Entry 9B7X (electron microscopy, 2.76 A resolution); this record covers chains C and H of the 8 polymer chains in the assembly.

Chain C:
Name: Capsid protein VP1
From: Adeno-associated virus
UniProt: Q6JC40 (Q6JC40_9VIRU); numbering as in UniProt (aligned over 1-736)
Chain sequence (736 residues; each row starts with the number of its first residue):
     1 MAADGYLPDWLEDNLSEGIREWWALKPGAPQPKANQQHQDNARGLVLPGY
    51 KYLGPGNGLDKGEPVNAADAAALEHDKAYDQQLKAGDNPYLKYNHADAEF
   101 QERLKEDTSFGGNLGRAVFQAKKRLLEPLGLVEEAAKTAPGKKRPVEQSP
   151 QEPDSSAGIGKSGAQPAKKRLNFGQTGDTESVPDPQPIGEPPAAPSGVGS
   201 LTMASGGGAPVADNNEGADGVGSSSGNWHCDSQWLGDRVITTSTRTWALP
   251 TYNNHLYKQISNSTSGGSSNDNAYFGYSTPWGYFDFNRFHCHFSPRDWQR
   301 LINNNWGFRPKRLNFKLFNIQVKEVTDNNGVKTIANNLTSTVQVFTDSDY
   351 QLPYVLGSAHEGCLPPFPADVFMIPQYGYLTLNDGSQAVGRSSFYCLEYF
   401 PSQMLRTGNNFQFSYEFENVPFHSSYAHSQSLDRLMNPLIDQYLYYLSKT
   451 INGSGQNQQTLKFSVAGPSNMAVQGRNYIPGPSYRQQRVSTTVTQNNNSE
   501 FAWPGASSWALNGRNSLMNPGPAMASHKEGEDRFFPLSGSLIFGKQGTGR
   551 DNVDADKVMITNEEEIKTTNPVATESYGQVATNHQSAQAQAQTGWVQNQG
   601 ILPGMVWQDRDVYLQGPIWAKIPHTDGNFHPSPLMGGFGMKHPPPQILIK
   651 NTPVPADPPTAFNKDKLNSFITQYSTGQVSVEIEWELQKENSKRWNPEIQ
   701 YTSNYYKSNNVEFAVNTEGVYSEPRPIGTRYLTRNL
Disordered / not traced: 1-218, 656-667
Metal / ion sites: Ca2+: Asn562, Glu565
Reported in the primary citation:
  - conformationally variable residues (side-chain flip): Asn704 to Lys707

Chain H:
Name: Fab3-7 heavy chain
From: Homo sapiens
Chain sequence (129 residues; row label = number of the first residue in the row):
    20 QVQLQESGPGLVKPSETLSLTCTVSGGSISNYYWNWIRQPPGKGLEWIGY
    70 VHYSGSTNYNPSLKSRVSVSVDTSKNQFSLNLGSVTAADTAVYYCARQSR
   120 SYYNEVITDPKYNFDYWGQGTLVTVSSAS
Disulfide bonds: Cys41-Cys114

Interface between chain C and chain H:
Residue-residue contacts - 34 pairs, chain C then chain H:
  Thr491(C) - Ile126(H)
  Thr491(C) - Thr127(H)
  Thr491(C) - Asp128(H)
  Thr492(C) - Asn77(H)
  Thr492(C) - Asp128(H)
  Gln495(C) - Thr76(H)
  Ser526(C) - Ile126(H)
  Gly530(C) - His71(H)
  Gly530(C) - Tyr72(H)  hydrogen bond (backbone-side chain)
  Gly530(C) - Ser73(H)  hydrogen bond (backbone-side chain)
  Asp532(C) - Ile126(H)
  Arg533(C) - Ser75(H)  hydrogen bond
  Arg533(C) - Ile126(H)
  Phe534(C) - Ile126(H)
  Phe535(C) - Ile126(H)  hydrophobic
  Met559(C) - Val125(H)  hydrophobic
  Ile560(C) - Val125(H)
  Ile560(C) - Ile126(H)  hydrogen bond (backbone-backbone)
  Thr561(C) - Glu124(H)
  Thr561(C) - Ile126(H)
  Asn562(C) - Asn123(H)  hydrogen bond (side chain-backbone)
  Asn562(C) - Glu124(H)  hydrogen bond (side chain-backbone)
  Asn562(C) - Ile126(H)
  Glu564(C) - Asn123(H)  hydrogen bond
  Tyr701(C) - Tyr122(H)  hydrophobic
  Thr702(C) - Tyr122(H)  hydrogen bond (backbone-side chain)
  Ser703(C) - Tyr122(H)
  Asn704(C) - Tyr122(H)  hydrogen bond (backbone-side chain)
  Arg725(C) - Tyr122(H)
  Pro726(C) - Glu124(H)
  Pro726(C) - Val125(H)
  Ile727(C) - Glu124(H)
  Gly728(C) - Glu124(H)  hydrogen bond (backbone-side chain)
  Tyr731(C) - Glu124(H)  hydrogen bond
Interface residues without a listed pair, chain C (26 interface residues in all): His527, Glu529, Glu712
Interface residues without a listed pair, chain H (16 interface residues in all): Tyr52, Tyr69, Tyr121
Interface features reported in the paper:
  - epitope / paratope residues, chain C: Asp532(C)

In short:
26 residues of chain C and 16 residues of chain H are in contact, with 11 hydrogen bonds. Among the polar
pairs are Gly530(C)-Tyr72(H), Gly530(C)-Ser73(H) and Arg533(C)-Ser75(H). Asn562(C) and Glu565(C) form the Ca2+
site. From the paper: the epitope/paratope residue Asp532(C); conformational variability at Asn704(C).
Chain C is Capsid protein VP1 (Adeno-associated virus) and chain H is Fab3-7 heavy chain (Homo sapiens); the
structure, Fab3-7 in complex with the capsid of Adeno-associated virus type 9, was determined by electron
microscopy (same publication as 9B6N, 9B6O, 9B6Q, 9B6R, 9B6S, 9B6T and 9 further entries).
